Entry 8W4I (X-ray diffraction, 2.90 A resolution); this record covers chain A.

[Chain A]
Name: glycoside hydrolase
Organism: Streptococcus equi subsp. zooepidemicus Sz105
Notes: engineered mutation(s): D234M
Amino-acid sequence (992 residues; each row starts with the number of its first residue):
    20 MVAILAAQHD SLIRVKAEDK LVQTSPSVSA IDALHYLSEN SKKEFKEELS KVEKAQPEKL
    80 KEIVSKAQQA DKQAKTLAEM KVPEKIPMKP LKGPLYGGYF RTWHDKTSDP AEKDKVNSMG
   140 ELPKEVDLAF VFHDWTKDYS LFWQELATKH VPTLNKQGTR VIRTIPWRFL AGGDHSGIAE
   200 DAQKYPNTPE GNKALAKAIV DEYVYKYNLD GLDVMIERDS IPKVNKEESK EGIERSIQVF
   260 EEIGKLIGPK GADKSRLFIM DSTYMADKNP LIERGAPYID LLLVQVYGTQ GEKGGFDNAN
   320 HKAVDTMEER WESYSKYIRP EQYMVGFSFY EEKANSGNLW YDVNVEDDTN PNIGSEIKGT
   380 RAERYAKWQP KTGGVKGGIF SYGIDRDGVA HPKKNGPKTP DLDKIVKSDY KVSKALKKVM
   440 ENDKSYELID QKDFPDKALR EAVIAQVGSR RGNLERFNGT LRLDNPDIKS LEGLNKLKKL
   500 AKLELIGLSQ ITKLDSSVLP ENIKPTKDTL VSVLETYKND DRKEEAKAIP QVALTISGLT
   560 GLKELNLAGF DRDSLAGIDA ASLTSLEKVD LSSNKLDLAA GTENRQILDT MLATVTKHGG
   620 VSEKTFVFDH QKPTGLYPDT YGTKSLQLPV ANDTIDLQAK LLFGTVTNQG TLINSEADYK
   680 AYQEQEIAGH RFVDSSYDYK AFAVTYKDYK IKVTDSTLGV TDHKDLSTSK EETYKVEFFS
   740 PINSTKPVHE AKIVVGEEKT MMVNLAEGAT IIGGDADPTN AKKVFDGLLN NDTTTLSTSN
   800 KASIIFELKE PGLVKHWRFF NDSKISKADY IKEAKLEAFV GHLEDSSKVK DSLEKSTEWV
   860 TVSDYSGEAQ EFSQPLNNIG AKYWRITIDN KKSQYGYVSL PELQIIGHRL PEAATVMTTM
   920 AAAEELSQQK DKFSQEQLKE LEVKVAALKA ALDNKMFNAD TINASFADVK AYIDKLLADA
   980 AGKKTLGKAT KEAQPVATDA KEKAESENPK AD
Unresolved in the structure: 20-98, 975-1011
Metal / ion sites: Ca2+: Lys-782, Asp-785, Leu-787, Pro-900, Glu-901
Reported in the primary citation:
  - contacts within the chain: Trp-154/Arg-182 (cation-pi contact)

[Summary]
Lys-782, Asp-785, Leu-787, Pro-900 and Glu-901 form the Ca2+ site. From the paper: contacts within the chain
involving Trp-154 and Arg-182.
Chain A is glycoside hydrolase (Streptococcus equi subsp. zooepidemicus Sz105); the structure, Crystal
structure of EndoSz mutant D234M in space group P21, was determined by X-ray diffraction (same publication as
8W4G, 8W4L, 8W4M, 8W4N and 8X8G).
